6XZ9 - chains B and C of the 3 polymer chains in the assembly; structure by X-ray diffraction, 2.77 A resolution.

== Chain B (and C) ==
Name: Cytochrome P450 11B2, mitochondrial
Organism: Homo sapiens
Notes: EC 1.14.15.5, 1.14.15.4; chain C of this document is another copy of the same molecule, construct and numbering; everything in this record applies to it too
UniProt: P19099 (C11B2_HUMAN); numbering as in UniProt (aligned over 28-503)
Sequence (489 residues; row label = number of the first residue in the row):
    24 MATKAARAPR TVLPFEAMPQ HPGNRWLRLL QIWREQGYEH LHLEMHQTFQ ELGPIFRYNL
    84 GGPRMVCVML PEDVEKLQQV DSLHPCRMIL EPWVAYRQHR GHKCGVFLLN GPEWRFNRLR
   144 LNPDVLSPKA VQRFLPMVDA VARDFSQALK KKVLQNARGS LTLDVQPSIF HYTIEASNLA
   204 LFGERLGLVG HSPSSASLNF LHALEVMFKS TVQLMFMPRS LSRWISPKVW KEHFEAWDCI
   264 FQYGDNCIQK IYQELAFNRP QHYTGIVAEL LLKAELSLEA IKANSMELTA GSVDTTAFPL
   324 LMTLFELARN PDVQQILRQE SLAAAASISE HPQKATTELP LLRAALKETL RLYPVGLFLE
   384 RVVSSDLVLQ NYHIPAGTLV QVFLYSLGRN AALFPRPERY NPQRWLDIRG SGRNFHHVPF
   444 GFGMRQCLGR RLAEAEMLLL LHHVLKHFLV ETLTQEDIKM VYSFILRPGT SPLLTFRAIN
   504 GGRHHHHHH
Not modelled in the structure: 24-31, 505-512 (chain C: 24-33, 433-436, 504-512)
Construct notes: initiating methionine (24); expression tag (25-27, 504-512)
UniProt features mapped onto this chain:
  - binding site (21-hydroxyprogesterone): Phe381
  - binding site (heme): Cys450
  - natural variant: Asn140 (N140NRL: In CMO-1 deficiency), Arg181 (R181W: In CMO-2 deficiency), Thr185 (T185I: In CMO-2 deficiency), Glu198 (E198D: In CMO-2 deficiency), Val386 (V386A: In CMO-2 deficiency), Leu461 (L461P: In CMO-1 deficiency), Thr498 (T498A: In CMO-2 deficiency)
  - mutagenesis: Ile112 (I112P: Increases 11-beta- and 18-hydroxylase activities toward 11-deoxycorticosterone; increases 11-beta-hydroxylase activity toward 11-deoxycortisol), Asp147 (D147E: Increases 11-beta-hydroxylase activity toward 11-deoxycorticosterone and 11-deoxycortisol), Lys152 (K152N: No significant effect on hydroxylase activities toward 11-deoxycorticosterone and 11-deoxycortisol)
Bound ions: heme c Fe: Cys450 (together with O4W)
Small-molecule neighbours:
  - heme c (HEC): Arg110, Val129, Phe130, Trp137, Arg141, Glu310, Leu311, Gly314, Ser315, Thr318, Thr319, Pro322, Leu373, Val378, Gly379, Phe381, Leu382, Glu383, Arg384, Pro442, Phe443, Gly444, Phe445, Arg448, Gln449, Cys450, Leu451, Gly452, Ala456, Met460
  - O4W (5-chloranyl-3,3-dimethyl-2-[5-[1-(1-methylpyrazol-4-yl)carbonylazetidin-3-yl]oxypyridin-3-yl]isoindol-1-one): Trp116, Arg120, Phe130, Met230, Phe231, Met238, Trp260, Met309, Glu310, Ala313, Gly314, Thr318, Gly379, Phe381, Glu383, Gln404, Tyr485, Phe487, Ile488

== Interface between chain B and chain C ==
Contacting residue pairs - 35 pairs, chain B then chain C:
  Met160(B) - Ala180(C)  hydrophobic
  Phe205(B) - Arg181(C)  hydrogen bond (backbone-side chain)
  Gly206(B) - Asn179(C)
  Gly206(B) - Ala180(C)  hydrogen bond (backbone-backbone)
  Glu207(B) - Asn179(C)  hydrogen bond
  Glu207(B) - Arg181(C)  salt bridge
  Glu207(B) - Leu184(C)
  Arg208(B) - Gln178(C)
  Arg208(B) - Asn179(C)  hydrogen bond (backbone-side chain)
  Leu209(B) - Lys175(C)
  Gln272(B) - Leu496(C)
  Lys273(B) - Thr185(C)
  Ile274(B) - Arg181(C)
  Tyr275(B) - Leu476(C)  hydrophobic
  Gln276(B) - Thr185(C)
  Gln276(B) - Glu474(C)
  Gln276(B) - Thr475(C)  hydrogen bond
  Gln276(B) - Leu476(C)  hydrogen bond (side chain-backbone)
  Gln276(B) - Leu496(C)  hydrogen bond (side chain-backbone)
  Gln276(B) - Leu497(C)
  Gln276(B) - Thr498(C)  hydrogen bond
  Glu277(B) - Arg181(C)  salt bridge
  Glu277(B) - Ser183(C)
  Glu277(B) - Thr185(C)  hydrogen bond
  Glu277(B) - Thr498(C)
  Ala279(B) - Leu476(C)  hydrophobic
  Phe280(B) - Glu474(C)
  Phe280(B) - Thr475(C)
  Phe280(B) - Leu476(C)
  Phe280(B) - Arg500(C)
  Asn281(B) - Arg500(C)
  Pro283(B) - Arg181(C)
  His285(B) - Ala180(C)  hydrogen bond (side chain-backbone)
  Thr287(B) - Ala180(C)
  Thr287(B) - Arg181(C)  hydrogen bond (backbone-side chain)
Also at the interface, not in a pair above, chain B (21 interface residues in all): Gly210, Leu278, Ala291
Also at the interface, not in a pair above, chain C (16 interface residues in all): Thr477

== Summary ==
The interface between chain B and chain C involves 21 residues on one side and 16 on the other, with 11
hydrogen bonds and 2 salt bridges. Polar contacts include Glu207(B)-Arg181(C), Glu277(B)-Arg181(C) and
Phe205(B)-Arg181(C). Bound to chain B: heme c and compound O4W.
Chain B and chain C are both Cytochrome P450 11B2, mitochondrial (Homo sapiens); the structure, Structure of
aldosterone synthase (CYP11B2) in complex with
5-chloro-3,3-dimethyl-2-[5-[1-(1-methylpyrazole-4-carbonyl)azetidin-3-yl]oxy-3-pyridyl]isoindolin-1-one, was
determined by X-ray diffraction, deposited together with 6XZ8.
